PDB entry 3T3S | X-ray diffraction, 3.00 A resolution | chain A

Chain A:
Molecule: Cytochrome P450 2A13
Source organism: Homo sapiens
Notes: EC 1.14.14.1
UniProt: Q16696 (CP2AD_HUMAN); numbering as in UniProt (aligned over 31-494)
Amino-acid sequence (476 residues; each row starts with the number of its first residue):
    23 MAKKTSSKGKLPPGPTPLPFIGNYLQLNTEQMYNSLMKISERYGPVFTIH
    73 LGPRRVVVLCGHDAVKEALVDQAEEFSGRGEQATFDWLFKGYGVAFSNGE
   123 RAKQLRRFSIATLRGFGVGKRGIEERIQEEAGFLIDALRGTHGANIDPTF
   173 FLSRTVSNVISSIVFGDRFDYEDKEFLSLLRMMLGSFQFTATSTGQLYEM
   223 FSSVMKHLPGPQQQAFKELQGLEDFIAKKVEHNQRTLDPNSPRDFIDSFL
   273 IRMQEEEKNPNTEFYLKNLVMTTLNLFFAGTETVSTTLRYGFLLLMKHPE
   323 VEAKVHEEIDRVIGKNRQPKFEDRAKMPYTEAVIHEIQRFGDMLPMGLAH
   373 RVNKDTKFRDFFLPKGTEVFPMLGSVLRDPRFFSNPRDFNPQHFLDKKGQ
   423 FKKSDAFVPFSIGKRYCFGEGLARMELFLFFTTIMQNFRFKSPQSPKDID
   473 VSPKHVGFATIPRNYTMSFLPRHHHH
Disordered / not traced: 23-30, 495-498
Differences from the reference sequence: expression tag (23-30, 495-498)
Metal / ion sites: heme Fe: Cys439 (together with pilocarpine)
Ligand contacts:
  - pilocarpine (9PL; (3S,4R)-3-ethyl-4-[(1-methyl-1H-imidazol-5-yl)methyl]dihydrofuran-2(3H)-one): Phe107, Phe111, Ala117, Phe118, Phe209, Leu296, Asn297, Phe300, Ala301, Thr305, Leu366, Leu370, Phe480
  - heme (HEM): Arg101, Val116, Ala117, Arg128, Leu135, Leu298, Ala301, Gly302, Thr305, Val306, Thr309, Gln360, Met365, Leu366, Gly369, Leu370, His372, Leu395, Pro431, Phe432, Ser433, Arg437, Tyr438, Cys439, Phe440, Gly441, Leu444, Ala445, Leu449
Curated features (UniProtKB/Swiss-Prot):
  - binding site (substrate): Asn297
  - binding site (heme): Cys439
  - natural variant: Arg101 (R101Q: In allele CYP2A13*4), Thr134 (T134TT: In allele CYP2A13*3), Asp158 (D158E: In allele CYP2A13*3 and allele CYP2A13*8), Arg257 (R257C: In allele CYP2A13*2), Val323 (V323L: In allele CYP2A13*9), Phe453 (F453Y: In allele CYP2A13*5), Arg494 (R494C: In allele CYP2A13*6)
  - mutagenesis: Leu110 (L110V: Decreases phenacetin O-deethylation activity 8 fold), Ala117 (A117V: Increases phenacetin O-deethylation activity 5 fold), Ser208 (S208I: Decreases phenacetin O-deethylation activity 10 fold), Ala213 (A213S: Decreases phenacetin O-deethylation activity 2 fold), Phe300 (F300I: Decreases phenacetin O-deethylation activity 40 fold), Ala301 (A301G: Decreases phenacetin O-deethylation activity 20 fold), Met365 (M365V: Decreases phenacetin O-deethylation activity 7 fold), Leu366 (L366I: Increases phenacetin O-deethylation activity 3 fold), Gly369 (G369S: Decreases phenacetin O-deethylation activity 9 fold), His372 (H372R: Decreases phenacetin O-deethylation activity 3 fold)
What the authors report for this chain:
  - binding site for pilocarpine: Phe107, Ala117, Phe118, Phe209, Asn297, Phe300, Leu366, Leu370

Overview:
Bound to chain A: heme and pilocarpine. UniProt lists substrate-binding residue Asn297, heme-binding residue
Cys439 and 10 mutagenesis sites. From the paper: a binding site for pilocarpine at Phe107, Ala117 and Phe118
among others.
Chain A is Cytochrome P450 2A13 (Homo sapiens); the structure, Human Cytochrome P450 2A13 in complex with
Pilocarpine, was determined by X-ray diffraction, deposited together with 3T3Q, 3T3R and 3T3Z.
